PDB entry 5XVD | X-ray diffraction, 1.57 A resolution | chains S and T of the 4 polymer chains in the assembly

Chain S (and T):
Name: Hydrogenase-2 small chain
From: Citrobacter sp. MGH106
Notes: chain T of this document is another copy of the same molecule, construct and numbering; everything in this record applies to it too
UniProtKB: A0A0J1PJ79 (A0A0J1PJ79_9ENTR); residues 1-335 here correspond to UniProt positions 38-372 (UniProt number = residue number + 37)
Sequence (335 residues; each row starts with the number of its first residue):
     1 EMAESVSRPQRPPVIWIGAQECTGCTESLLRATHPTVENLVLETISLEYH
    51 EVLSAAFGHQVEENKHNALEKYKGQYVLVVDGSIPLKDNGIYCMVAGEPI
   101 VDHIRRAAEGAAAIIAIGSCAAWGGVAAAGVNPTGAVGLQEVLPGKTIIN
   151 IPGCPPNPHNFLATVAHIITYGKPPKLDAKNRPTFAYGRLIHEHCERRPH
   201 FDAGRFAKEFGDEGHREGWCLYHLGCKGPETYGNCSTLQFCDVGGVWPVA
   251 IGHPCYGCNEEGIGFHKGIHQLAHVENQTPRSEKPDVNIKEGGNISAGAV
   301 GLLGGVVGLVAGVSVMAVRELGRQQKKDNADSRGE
Disordered / not traced: 1-8, 278-335
Ion coordination: 4Fe-4S cluster Fe site 1: Cys22, Cys25, Cys120, Cys154; fe4-S4-o cluster Fe: Cys22, Cys25, Asp81, Cys120, Cys154; 4Fe-4S cluster Fe site 2: His192, Cys195, Cys220, Cys226; 3Fe-4S cluster Fe: Cys235, Cys255, Cys258
Residues lining bound ligands:
  - fe4-S4-o cluster / 4Fe-4S cluster: Glu21, Cys22, Thr23, Gly24, Cys25, Asp81, Gly82, Ile117, Gly118, Ser119, Cys120, Val126, Gly153, Cys154, Pro155
  - 3Fe-4S cluster (F3S): Ile191, Thr231, Cys235, Phe240, Trp247, Pro248, Cys255, Tyr256, Gly257, Cys258, Asn259
  - 4Fe-4S cluster (SF4): Ile191, His192, Cys195, Arg197, Arg198, Phe201, Cys220, Leu221, Tyr222, Cys226, Gly228, Pro229, Val249

Interface between chain S and chain T:
Contacting residue pairs - 38 pairs, chain S then chain T:
  Arg189(S) - His200(T)
  Arg189(S) - Glu217(T)  hydrogen bond (side chain-backbone)
  Arg189(S) - Trp219(T)
  His192(S) - Pro199(T)
  Glu193(S) - Pro199(T)
  Glu193(S) - His200(T)  hydrogen bond (backbone-side chain)
  Glu193(S) - Arg205(T)  salt bridge
  His194(S) - Glu196(T)
  His194(S) - Arg197(T)
  His194(S) - Pro199(T)
  His194(S) - His200(T)  hydrogen bond
  His194(S) - Gly218(T)
  Cys195(S) - Cys195(T)
  Cys195(S) - Glu196(T)
  Cys195(S) - Pro199(T)
  Glu196(S) - His194(T)
  Glu196(S) - Cys195(T)
  Glu196(S) - Glu196(T)
  Arg198(S) - Pro199(T)
  Arg198(S) - Asp202(T)  salt bridge
  Pro199(S) - His192(T)
  Pro199(S) - Glu193(T)
  Pro199(S) - His194(T)
  Pro199(S) - Cys195(T)
  Pro199(S) - Arg198(T)
  His200(S) - Arg189(T)  hydrogen bond
  His200(S) - Glu193(T)  hydrogen bond (side chain-backbone)
  His200(S) - His194(T)  hydrogen bond
  Asp202(S) - Arg198(T)  salt bridge
  Asp202(S) - Asp202(T)
  Arg205(S) - Glu193(T)  salt bridge
  Glu217(S) - Arg189(T)  hydrogen bond (backbone-side chain)
  Gly218(S) - His194(T)
  Trp219(S) - Arg189(T)
  Asp242(S) - Asp242(T)
  Asp242(S) - Val243(T)
  Val243(S) - Asp242(T)
  Gly244(S) - Gly244(T)
Interface residues without a listed pair, chain S (18 interface residues in all): Arg197

Overview:
The chain S/chain T interface involves 18 residues from each chain, with 7 hydrogen bonds and 4 salt bridges.
Polar contacts include Glu193(S)-Arg205(T), Arg198(S)-Asp202(T) and Arg189(S)-Glu217(T). Ligands of chain S:
4Fe-4S cluster, 3Fe-4S cluster and fe4-S4-o cluster / 4Fe-4S cluster.
Both chains are Hydrogenase-2 small chain (Citrobacter sp. MGH106). Entry 5XVD ([NiFe]-hydrogenase (Hyb-type)
from Citrobacter sp. S-77 in an air-oxidized condition) was determined by X-ray diffraction together with 5XVB
and 5XVC from the same study.
